Entry 7USQ (X-ray diffraction, 2.71 A resolution); this record covers chains C and D of the 6 polymer chains in the assembly.

[Chain C]
Molecule: Caspase-3 subunit p17
Organism: Homo sapiens
Notes: EC 3.4.22.56
UniProt: P42574 (CASP3_HUMAN); residues 29-175 here = UniProt positions 29-175
Chain sequence (147 residues; numbered 29 to 175; the number before each row is that of its first residue):
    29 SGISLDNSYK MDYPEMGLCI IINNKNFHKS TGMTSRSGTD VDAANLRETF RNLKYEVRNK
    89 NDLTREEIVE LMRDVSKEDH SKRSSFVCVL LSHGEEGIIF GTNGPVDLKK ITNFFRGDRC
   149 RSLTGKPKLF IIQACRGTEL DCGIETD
Not modelled in the structure: 29-34, 174-175
UniProt features mapped onto this chain:
  - active site: H121, C163
  - modified residue: C163 (S-nitrosocysteine)
  - mutagenesis: D175 (D175A: In P3-D3A mutant; abolished cleavage and activation, leading to prevent thiol protease activity; when associated with A-9 and A-28)

[Chain D]
Molecule: Caspase-3 subunit p12
Organism: Homo sapiens
UniProt: P42574 (CASP3_HUMAN); residue numbers follow UniProt; this construct covers 176-277
Chain sequence (102 residues; numbered 176 to 277; the number before each row is that of its first residue):
   176 SGVDDDMACH KIPVEADFLY AYSTAPGYYS WRNSKDGSWF IQSLCAMLKQ YADKLEFMHI
   236 LTRVNRKVAT EFESFSFDAT FHAKKQIPCI VSMLTKELYF YH
Not modelled in the structure: 176-183, 277
UniProt features mapped onto this chain:
  - modified residue: R207 (Microbial infection: ADP-riboxanated arginine)
  - mutagenesis: R207 (R207A: Abolished ADP-riboxanation by C.violaceum CopC)

[Interface between chain C and chain D]
Contacting residue pairs (101):
  N35(C) with K271(D); E272(D), hydrogen bond (backbone-backbone)
  S36(C) with K271(D); E272(D); Y274(D)
  Y37(C) with D192(D), hydrogen bond; L269(D); T270(D), hydrogen bond (side chain-backbone); K271(D); E272(D), hydrogen bond (backbone-backbone)
  M39(C) with L273(D), hydrophobic; Y274(D)
  M44(C) with F275(D)
  R64(C) with R207(D)
  S65(C) with R207(D), hydrogen bond (backbone-side chain); S209(D)
  G66(C) with S209(D), hydrogen bond (backbone-backbone); G212(D)
  V69(C) with K210(D); D211(D)
  D70(C) with G212(D); S213(D), hydrogen bond; I216(D)
  N73(C) with C220(D)
  L74(C) with I216(D), hydrophobic; C220(D), hydrophobic
  T77(C) with C220(D), hydrogen bond; L223(D)
  L81(C) with A227(D), hydrophobic; F275(D), hydrophobic
  Y83(C) with F275(D)
  L119(C) with I216(D), hydrophobic
  H121(C) with R207(D)
  E124(C) with P201(D); G202(D)
  K137(C) with E190(D), salt bridge
  T140(C) with F193(D); Y195(D)
  F143(C) with F193(D)
  R144(C) with V189(D); E190(D), salt bridge; F193(D)
  G145(C) with V189(D), hydrogen bond (backbone-backbone)
  D146(C) with V189(D)
  T152(C) with I187(D)
  G153(C) with D192(D)
  K154(C) with D192(D)
  P155(C) with D192(D); L273(D), hydrophobic
  K156(C) with A191(D); D192(D), hydrogen bond (backbone-backbone); F193(D); L194(D), hydrogen bond (backbone-backbone)
  L157(C) with L194(D); F232(D), hydrophobic; L273(D), hydrophobic
  F158(C) with F193(D), hydrophobic; L194(D), hydrogen bond (backbone-backbone); Y195(D); A196(D), hydrogen bond (backbone-backbone)
  I159(C) with A196(D); F215(D), hydrophobic; I216(D), hydrophobic; L219(D), hydrophobic
  I160(C) with A196(D), hydrogen bond (backbone-backbone); Y197(D), hydrophobic; S198(D), hydrogen bond (backbone-backbone)
  Q161(C) with S198(D), hydrogen bond; S205(D), hydrogen bond; S213(D), hydrogen bond; F215(D); I216(D)
  A162(C) with S198(D), hydrogen bond (backbone-side chain); T199(D); S205(D)
  C163(C) with Y204(D), hydrophobic; S205(D)
  R164(C) with Y197(D); T199(D), hydrogen bond (side chain-backbone); A200(D); P201(D); G202(D), hydrogen bond (backbone-backbone); Y203(D), hydrogen bond (backbone-backbone); C264(D)
  G165(C) with G202(D); Y203(D); Y204(D)
  T166(C) with G202(D), hydrogen bond (backbone-backbone); Y204(D)
  E167(C) with G202(D), hydrogen bond (backbone-backbone); Y203(D); Y204(D), hydrogen bond (backbone-backbone)
  L168(C) with Y203(D); Y204(D), hydrophobic; T255(D); K259(D)
  D169(C) with Y203(D); K259(D); K260(D), hydrogen bond (backbone-backbone)
  C170(C) with A258(D); K259(D), hydrogen bond
Other interface residues (no listed pair), chain C (49 interface residues in all): T62, S63, T67, L136, N141, G171
Other interface residues (no listed pair), chain D (48 interface residues in all): W206, N208, Q217, F256, I262

[Summary]
49 residues of chain C face 48 of chain D across their interface, with 27 hydrogen bonds and 2 salt bridges.
Among the polar pairs are K137(C)-E190(D), R144(C)-E190(D) and Y37(C)-D192(D).
Here chain C is Caspase-3 subunit p17 and chain D is Caspase-3 subunit p12, both from Homo sapiens. Entry 7USQ
(Crystal Structure of Caspase-3 with Peptide Inhibitor AcDVPD-CHO) was determined by X-ray diffraction,
deposited together with 7RNA, 7RNG, 7USO and 7USP.
